6CK9 - chains G and L of the 6 polymer chains in the assembly; structure by X-ray diffraction, 2.71 A resolution.

== Chain G ==
Protein: gp120 of Envelope glycoprotein gp160
Organism: Human immunodeficiency virus 1
Sequence (463 residues; numbered 33 to 513 plus 1 insertion-coded residue; 19 numbers in that range are skipped by the numbering (no residue carries them; nothing is unmodelled there); the number before each row is that of its first residue):
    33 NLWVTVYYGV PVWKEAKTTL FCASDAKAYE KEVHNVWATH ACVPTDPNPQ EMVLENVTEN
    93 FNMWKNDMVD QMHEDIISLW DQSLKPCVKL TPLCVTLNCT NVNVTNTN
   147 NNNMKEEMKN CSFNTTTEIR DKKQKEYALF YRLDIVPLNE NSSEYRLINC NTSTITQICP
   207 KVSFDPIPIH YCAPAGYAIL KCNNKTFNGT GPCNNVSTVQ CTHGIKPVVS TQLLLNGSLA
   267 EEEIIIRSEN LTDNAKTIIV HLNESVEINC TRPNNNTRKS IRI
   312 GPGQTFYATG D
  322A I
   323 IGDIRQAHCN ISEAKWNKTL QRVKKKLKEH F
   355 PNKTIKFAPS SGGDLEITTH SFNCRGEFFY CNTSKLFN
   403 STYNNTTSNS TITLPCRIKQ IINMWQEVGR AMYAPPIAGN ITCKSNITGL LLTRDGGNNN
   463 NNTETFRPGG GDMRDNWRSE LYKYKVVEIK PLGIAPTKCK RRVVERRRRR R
Unresolved in the structure: 60-65, 147-151, 186-188, 403-410, 460-462, 506-513
Disulfides: Cys54-Cys74, Cys119-Cys205, Cys126-Cys196, Cys131-Cys157, Cys218-Cys247, Cys228-Cys239, Cys296-Cys331, Cys378-Cys445, Cys385-Cys418
Glycans and other covalent adducts: glycan linked to Asn88, Asn332; N-acetylglucosamine (NAG) linked to Asn130, Asn156, Asn160, Asn197, Asn230, Asn234, Asn241, Asn262, Asn276, Asn289, Asn295, Asn301, Asn386, Asn442, Asn448

== Chain L ==
Protein: 3H109L Fab light chain
Organism: Homo sapiens
Notes: antibody fragment or engineered binder
Sequence (217 residues; each row starts with the number of its first residue; note: 7 numbers in that range are skipped by the numbering (no residue carries them; nothing is unmodelled there); a row labelled like 66A-66C holds insertion residues (66A, then the next letters in order)):
     1 SVT
     6 SYVRPLSVAL GETASISCGR QALGSRAVQW YQHRPGQAPI LLIYNNQDRP SGIPERFSGT
    66 P
66A-66C DIN
    67 FGTRATLTIS GVEAGDEADY YCHMWDSRS
95A-95C GFS
    96 WSFGGATRLT V
  106A L
   107 GQPKAAPSVT LFPPSSEELQ ANKATLVCLI SDFYPGAVTV AWKADSSPVK AGVETTTPSK
   167 QSNNKYAASS YLSLTPMQWK MHKSYSCQVT HEGSTVEKTV APT
   215 ECS
Unresolved in the structure: 1-3, 215-217
Disulfides: Cys23-Cys88, Cys134-Cys193

== How chain G and chain L interact ==
Pairs across the interface (17; chain G residue first):
  Asn135(G) with Arg94(L), hydrogen bond (backbone-side chain)
  Val136(G) with Arg94(L); Ser95(L)
  Thr137(G) with Asp92(L); Ser93(L), hydrogen bond (backbone-backbone); Ser95(L), hydrogen bond (side chain-backbone); Gly95A(L)
  Ile322A(G) with Arg94(L), hydrogen bond (backbone-side chain)
  Ile323(G) with Phe67(L), hydrophobic
  Gly324(G) with Leu28(L); Gly29(L); Phe67(L); Arg94(L), hydrogen bond (backbone-side chain)
  Asp325(G) with Gly29(L); Ser30(L), hydrogen bond (side chain-backbone); Ser93(L), hydrogen bond
  Ile326(G) with Arg94(L)
Other interface residues (no listed pair), chain G (10 interface residues in all): Val134, Asp322

== Summary ==
10 residues of chain G face 9 of chain L across their interface, with 7 hydrogen bonds. Among the polar pairs
are Asn135(G)-Arg94(L), Thr137(G)-Ser95(L) and Ile322A(G)-Arg94(L). N-acetylglucosamine is covalently linked
to Asn130(G), Asn156(G), Asn160(G), Asn197(G), Asn230(G) and Asn234(G) and 9 more.
Chain G is gp120 of Envelope glycoprotein gp160 (Human immunodeficiency virus 1) and chain L is 3H109L Fab
light chain (Homo sapiens); the structure, Crystal Structure of HIV-1 ConC_Base0 Prefusion Env Trimer in
Complex with Human Antibody Fragment 3H109L and ..., was determined by X-ray diffraction.
